Entry 8K8S (electron microscopy, 3.06 A resolution); this record covers chains A and B of the 5 polymer chains in the assembly.

Chain A:
Protein: DNA polymerase F8
Organism: Monkeypox virus
Notes: engineered mutation(s): D166A, E168A
Amino-acid sequence (1006 residues; row label = number of the first residue in the row):
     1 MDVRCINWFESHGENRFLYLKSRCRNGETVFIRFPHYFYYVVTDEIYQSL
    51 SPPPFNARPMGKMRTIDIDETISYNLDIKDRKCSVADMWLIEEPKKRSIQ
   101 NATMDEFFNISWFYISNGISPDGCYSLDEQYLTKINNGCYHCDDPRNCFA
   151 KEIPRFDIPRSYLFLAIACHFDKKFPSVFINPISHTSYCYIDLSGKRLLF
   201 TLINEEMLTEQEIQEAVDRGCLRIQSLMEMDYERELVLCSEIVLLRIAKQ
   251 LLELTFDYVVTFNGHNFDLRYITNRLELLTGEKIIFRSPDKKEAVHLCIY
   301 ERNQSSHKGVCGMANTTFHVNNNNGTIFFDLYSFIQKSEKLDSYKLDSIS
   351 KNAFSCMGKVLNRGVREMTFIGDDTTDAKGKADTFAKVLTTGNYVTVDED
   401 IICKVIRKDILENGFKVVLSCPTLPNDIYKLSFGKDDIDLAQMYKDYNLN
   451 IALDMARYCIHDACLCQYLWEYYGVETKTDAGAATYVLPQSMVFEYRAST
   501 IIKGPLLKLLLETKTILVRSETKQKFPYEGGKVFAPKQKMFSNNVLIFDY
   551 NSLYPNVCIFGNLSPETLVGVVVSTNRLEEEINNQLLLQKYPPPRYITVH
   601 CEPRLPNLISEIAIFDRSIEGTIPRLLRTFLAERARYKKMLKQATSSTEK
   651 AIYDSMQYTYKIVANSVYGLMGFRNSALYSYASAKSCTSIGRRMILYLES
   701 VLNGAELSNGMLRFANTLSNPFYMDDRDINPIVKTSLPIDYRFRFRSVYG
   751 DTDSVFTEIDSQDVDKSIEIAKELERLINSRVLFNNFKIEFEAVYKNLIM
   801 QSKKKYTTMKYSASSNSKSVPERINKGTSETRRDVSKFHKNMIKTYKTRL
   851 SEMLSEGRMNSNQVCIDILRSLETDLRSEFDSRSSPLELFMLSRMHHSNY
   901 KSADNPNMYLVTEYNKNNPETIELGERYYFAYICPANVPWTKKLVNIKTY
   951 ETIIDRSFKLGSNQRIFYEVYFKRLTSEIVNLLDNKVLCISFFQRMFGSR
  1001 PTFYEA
Unresolved in the structure: 1005-1006
Ion coordination: Mg2+: D549, Y550, D753 (together with Cytarabine-TRIPHOSPHATE)
Small-molecule neighbours: Cytarabine-TRIPHOSPHATE: D549, Y550, N551, S552, L553, Y554, P555, R634, K661, I662, N665, Y668, T752, D753

Chain B:
Protein: Uracil-DNA glycosylase E4
Organism: Monkeypox virus
Amino-acid sequence (218 residues; row label = number of the first residue in the row):
     1 MNSVTISHAPYTITYHDDWEPVMSQLVEFYNEVASWLLRDETSPIPDKFF
    51 IQLKQPLRNKRVCVCGIDPYPKDGTGVPFESPNFTKKSIKEIASSISRLT
   101 GVIDYKGYNLNIIDGVIPWNYYLSCKLGETKSHAIYWDKISKLLLQHITK
   151 HVSVLYCLGKTDFSNIRAKLESPVTTIVGYHPAARDHQFEKDRSFEIINV
   201 LLELDNKTPINWAQGFIY

Interface between chain A and chain B:
Contacting residue pairs (18):
  K174(A) with E28(B), salt bridge
  S177(A) with E32(B), hydrogen bond
  F179(A) with E32(B); V33(B), hydrophobic; W36(B), hydrogen bond (backbone-side chain); I135(B); Y136(B), hydrophobic
  I180(A) with E32(B)
  N274(A) with I135(B)
  E277(A) with R39(B), hydrogen bond (backbone-side chain)
  L278(A) with W36(B); R39(B), hydrogen bond (backbone-side chain); Y136(B)
  N303(A) with N165(B); A168(B)
  M313(A) with A168(B), hydrophobic
  M908(A) with E171(B)
  T912(A) with E171(B)
Interface residues without a listed pair, chain A (15 interface residues in all): L279, E301, A903, L924
Interface residues without a listed pair, chain B (12 interface residues in all): R167, P173

Overview:
Chain A and chain B form an interface of 15 and 12 residues respectively; the contacts include 4 hydrogen
bonds and 1 salt bridge. Among the polar pairs are K174(A)-E28(B), S177(A)-E32(B) and F179(A)-W36(B). Bound to
chain A: Cytarabine-TRIPHOSPHATE.
Here chain A is DNA polymerase F8 and chain B is Uracil-DNA glycosylase E4, both from Monkeypox virus. Entry
8K8S (F8-A22-E4 complex of MPXV in complex with DNA and Ara-CTP) was determined by electron microscopy
together with 8K8U from the same study.
